PDB entry 5IWD | X-ray diffraction, 2.56 A resolution | chain A

[Chain A]
Molecule: DNA polymerase processivity factor
From: Human cytomegalovirus (strain AD169)
UniProt: P16790 (VPAP_HCMVA); residues 1-290 here = UniProt positions 1-290
Sequence (290 residues; row label = number of the first residue in the row):
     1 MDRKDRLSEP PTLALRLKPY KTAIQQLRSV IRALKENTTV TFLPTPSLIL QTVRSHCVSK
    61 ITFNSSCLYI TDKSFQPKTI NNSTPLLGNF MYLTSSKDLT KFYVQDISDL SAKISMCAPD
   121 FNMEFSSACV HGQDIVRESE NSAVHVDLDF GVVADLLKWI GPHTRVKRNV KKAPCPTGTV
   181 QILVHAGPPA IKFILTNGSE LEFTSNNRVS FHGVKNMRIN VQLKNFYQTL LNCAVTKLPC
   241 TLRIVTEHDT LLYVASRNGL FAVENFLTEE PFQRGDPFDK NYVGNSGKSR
Not modelled in the structure: 1-2, 163-175, 277-290
Sequence notes: conflict Asp-5 (Thr in P16790)
Glycans and other covalent adducts: 5-methylidene-3-(methylsulfanyl)-2-benzothiophen-4(5H)-one (6EV) linked to Lys-4, Lys-60, Lys-192
Residues lining bound ligands:
  - 6EV (5-methylidene-3-(methylsulfanyl)-2-benzothiophen-4(5H)-one), molecule 1: Arg-3, Leu-183, His-185
  - 6EV, molecule 2: Thr-41, Leu-43, Ile-49, Gln-51, Thr-79, Gln-133, Asp-134, Ile-135, Val-136, Arg-137
Reported in the primary citation:
  - binding site for 6EV: Lys-4, Thr-41, Leu-43, Ile-49, Gln-51, Lys-60, Thr-79, Gln-133 to Arg-137, Lys-192
  - conformationally variable residues (loop rearrangement, side-chain flip): Gln-133 to Arg-137
  - mutagenesis - K60A: unchanged binding to P54

[Overview]
Compound 6EV is covalently linked to Lys-4, Lys-60 and Lys-192. From the paper: a binding site for 6EV at
Lys-4, Thr-41 and Leu-43 among others; K60A leaves binding to P54 unchanged.
Chain A is DNA polymerase processivity factor (Human cytomegalovirus (strain AD169)); the structure, HCMV DNA
polymerase subunit UL44 complex with a small molecule, was determined by X-ray diffraction (same publication
as 5IXA).
